PDB entry 5M1I | X-ray diffraction, 1.55 A resolution | chain A

[Chain A]
Name: Alpha-galactosidase
Organism: Thermotoga maritima
Notes: EC 3.2.1.22
UniProtKB: O33835 (O33835_THEMT); residues 1-552 here = UniProt positions 1-552
Sequence (575 residues; each row starts with the number of its first residue; numbers below 1 keep their minus sign (Met-22 is residue -22)):
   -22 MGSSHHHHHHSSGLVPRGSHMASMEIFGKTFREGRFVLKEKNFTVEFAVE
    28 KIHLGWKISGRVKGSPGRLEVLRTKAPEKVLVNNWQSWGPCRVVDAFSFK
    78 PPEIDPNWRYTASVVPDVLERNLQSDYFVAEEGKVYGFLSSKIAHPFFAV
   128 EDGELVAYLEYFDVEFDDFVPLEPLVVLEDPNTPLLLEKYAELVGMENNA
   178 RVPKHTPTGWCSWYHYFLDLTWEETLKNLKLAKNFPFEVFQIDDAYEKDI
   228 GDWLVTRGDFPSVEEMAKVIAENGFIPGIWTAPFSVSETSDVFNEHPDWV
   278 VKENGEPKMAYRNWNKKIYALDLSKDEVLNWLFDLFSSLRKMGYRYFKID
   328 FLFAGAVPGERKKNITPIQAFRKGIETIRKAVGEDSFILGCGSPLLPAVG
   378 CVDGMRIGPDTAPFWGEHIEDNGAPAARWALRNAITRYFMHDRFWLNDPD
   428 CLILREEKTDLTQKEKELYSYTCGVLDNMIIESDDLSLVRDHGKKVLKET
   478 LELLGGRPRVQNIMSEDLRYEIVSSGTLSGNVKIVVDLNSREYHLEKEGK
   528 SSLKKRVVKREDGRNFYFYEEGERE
Unresolved in the structure: -22 to -14, 526-552
Covalently attached groups: compound 7D8 linked to Asp327
Sequence notes: initiating methionine (-22); expression tag (-21 to 0)
Residues lining bound ligands: 7D8 ((1R,2S,3S,4S,6R)-4-fluoranyl-1-(hydroxymethyl)bicyclo[4.1.0]heptane-2,3-diol): Trp65, Trp190, Tyr191, Asp220, Asp221, Trp257, Trp291, Lys325, Phe328, Cys368, Arg383, Asp387
Reported in the primary citation:
  - binding site for 7D8: Asp327, Asp387
  - catalytic residues: Asp327, Asp387

[Summary]
Compound 7D8 is covalently linked to Asp327. The paper reports catalytic residues Asp327 and Asp387; a binding
site for 7D8 at Asp327 and Asp387.
Chain A is Alpha-galactosidase (Thermotoga maritima); the structure, Structure of GH36 alpha-galactosidase
from Thermotoga maritima in a covalent complex with a cyclopropyl carbasugar, was determined by X-ray
diffraction, deposited together with 5M0X, 5M12 and 5M16.
